PDB entry 5CTS | X-ray diffraction, 1.90 A resolution | chain A

[Chain A]
Name: Citrate synthase
Source organism: Gallus gallus
Notes: EC 4.1.3.7
UniProtKB: P23007 (CISY_CHICK); residues 1-433 here = UniProt positions 1-433
Chain sequence (433 residues; row label = number of the first residue in the row; X marks 4 residues of unknown identity (built as UNK)):
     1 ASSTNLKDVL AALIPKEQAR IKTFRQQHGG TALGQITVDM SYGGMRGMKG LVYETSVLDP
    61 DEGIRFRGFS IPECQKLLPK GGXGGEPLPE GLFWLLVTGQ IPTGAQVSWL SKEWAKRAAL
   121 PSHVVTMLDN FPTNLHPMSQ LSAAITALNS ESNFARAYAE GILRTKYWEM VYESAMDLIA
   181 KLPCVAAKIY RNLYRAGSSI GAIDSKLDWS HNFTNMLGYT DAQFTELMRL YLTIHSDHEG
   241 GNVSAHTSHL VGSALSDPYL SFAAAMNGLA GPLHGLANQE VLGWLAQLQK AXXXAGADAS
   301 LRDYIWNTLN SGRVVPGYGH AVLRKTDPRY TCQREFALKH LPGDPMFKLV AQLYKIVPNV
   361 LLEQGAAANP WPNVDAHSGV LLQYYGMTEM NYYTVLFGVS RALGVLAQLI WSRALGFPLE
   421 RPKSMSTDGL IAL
Not modelled in the structure: 83, 292-294
Ligand contacts:
  - carboxymethyl coenzyme A (CMC): Arg-46, Arg-164, Pro-272, Leu-273, His-274, Gly-275, Ala-277, Leu-309, Arg-313, Val-314, Val-315, Pro-316, Gly-317, Tyr-318, Gly-319, His-320, Ala-321, Arg-329, Leu-361, Gln-364, Ala-366, Ala-367, Ala-368, Asn-369, Asn-373, Val-374, Asp-375, Phe-397, Pro-418, Leu-419
  - oxaloacetate ion (OAA): Leu-58, His-238, Asn-242, His-274, His-320, Arg-329, Phe-397, Arg-401, Arg-421
UniProt features mapped onto this chain:
  - active site: His-274, His-320, Asp-375
  - binding site (oxaloacetate): Arg-329, Arg-401, Arg-421

[In short]
Bound to chain A: oxaloacetate ion and carboxymethyl coenzyme A. From UniProt: 3 active-site residues and 3
oxaloacetate-binding residues.
Chain A is Citrate synthase (Gallus gallus); the structure, Proposed mechanism for the condensation reaction
of citrate synthase. 1.9-angstroms structure of the ternary complex with ..., was determined by X-ray
diffraction, deposited together with 6CTS.
